PDB entry 5UH9 | X-ray diffraction, 4.40 A resolution (low resolution: residue-level contacts below are approximate; hydrogen-bond / salt-bridge calls are withheld) | chains D and H of the 9 polymer chains in the assembly

[Chain D]
Molecule: DNA-directed RNA polymerase subunit beta'
Source organism: Mycobacterium tuberculosis (strain ATCC 25618 / H37Rv)
Notes: EC 2.7.7.6
Reference sequence: P9WGY7 (RPOC_MYCTU); residues 1-1316 here = UniProt positions 1-1316
Amino-acid sequence (1316 residues; row label = number of the first residue in the row):
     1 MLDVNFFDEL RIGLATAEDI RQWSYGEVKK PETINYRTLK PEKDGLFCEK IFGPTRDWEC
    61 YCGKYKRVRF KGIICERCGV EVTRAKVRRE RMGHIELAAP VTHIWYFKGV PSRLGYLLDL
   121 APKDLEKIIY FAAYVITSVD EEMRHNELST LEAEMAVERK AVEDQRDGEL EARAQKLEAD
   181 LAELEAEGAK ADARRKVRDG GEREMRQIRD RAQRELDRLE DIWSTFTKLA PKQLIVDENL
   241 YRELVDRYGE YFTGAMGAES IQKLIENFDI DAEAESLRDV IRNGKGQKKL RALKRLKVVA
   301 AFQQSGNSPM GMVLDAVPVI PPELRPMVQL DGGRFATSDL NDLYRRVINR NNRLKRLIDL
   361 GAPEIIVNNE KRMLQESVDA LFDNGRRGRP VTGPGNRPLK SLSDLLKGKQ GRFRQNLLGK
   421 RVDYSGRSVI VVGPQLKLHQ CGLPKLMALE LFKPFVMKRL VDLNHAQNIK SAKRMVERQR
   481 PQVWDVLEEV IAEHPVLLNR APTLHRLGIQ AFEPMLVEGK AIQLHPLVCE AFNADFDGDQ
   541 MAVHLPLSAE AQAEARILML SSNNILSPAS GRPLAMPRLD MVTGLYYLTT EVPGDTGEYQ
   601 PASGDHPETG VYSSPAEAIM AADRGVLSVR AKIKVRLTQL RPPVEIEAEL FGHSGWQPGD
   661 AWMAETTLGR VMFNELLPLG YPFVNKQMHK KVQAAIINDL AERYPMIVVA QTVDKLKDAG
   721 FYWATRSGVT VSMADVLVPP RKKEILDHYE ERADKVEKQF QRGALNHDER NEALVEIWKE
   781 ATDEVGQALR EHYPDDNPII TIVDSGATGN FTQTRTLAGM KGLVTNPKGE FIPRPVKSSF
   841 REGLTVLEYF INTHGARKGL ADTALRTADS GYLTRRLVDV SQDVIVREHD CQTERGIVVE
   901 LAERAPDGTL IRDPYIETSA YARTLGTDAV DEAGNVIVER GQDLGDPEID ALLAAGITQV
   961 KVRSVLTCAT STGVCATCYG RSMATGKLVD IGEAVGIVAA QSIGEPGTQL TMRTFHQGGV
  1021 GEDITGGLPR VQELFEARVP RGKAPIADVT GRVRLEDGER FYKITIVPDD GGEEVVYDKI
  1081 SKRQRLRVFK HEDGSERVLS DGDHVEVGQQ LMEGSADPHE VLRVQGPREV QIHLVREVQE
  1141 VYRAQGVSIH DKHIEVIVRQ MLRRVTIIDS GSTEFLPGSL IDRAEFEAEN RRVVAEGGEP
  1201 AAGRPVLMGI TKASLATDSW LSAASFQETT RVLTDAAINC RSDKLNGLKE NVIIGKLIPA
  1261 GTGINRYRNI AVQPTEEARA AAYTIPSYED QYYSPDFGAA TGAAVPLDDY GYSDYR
Disordered / not traced: 1-2, 1012-1025, 1282-1316
Metal / ion sites: Zn2+ site 1: Cys60, Cys62, Cys75, Cys78; Mg2+: Asp535, Asp537, Asp539 (shared with 1 residue of chain I); Zn2+ site 2: Cys891, Cys968, Cys975, Cys978
UniProt features mapped onto this chain:
  - binding site (Zn(2+)): Cys60, Cys62, Cys75, Cys78, Cys891, Cys968, Cys975, Cys978
  - binding site (Mg(2+)): Asp535, Asp537, Asp539

[Chain H]
Molecule: 23-nt DNA strand
Sequence (23 nucleotides; numbered 1 to 23; the number before each row is that of its first residue):
     1 TATAATGGGA GCTGTCACGG ATG

[Interface between chain D and chain H]
Pairs across the interface (5; chain D residue first):
  Tyr116(D) with DA21(H)
  Lys294(D) with DA21(H)
  Arg389(D) with DC12(H)
  Arg1038(D) with DC18(H); DG19(H)
Interface residues without a listed pair, chain D (6 interface residues in all): Pro111, Arg291
Interface residues without a listed pair, chain H (6 interface residues in all): DG11, DT22

[In short]
The chain D/chain H interface involves 6 residues from each chain. Cys60(D), Cys62(D), Cys75(D) and Cys78(D)
form the Zn2+ site 1. Asp535(D), Asp537(D) and Asp539(D) coordinate Mg2+. UniProt lists 8 Zn2+-binding
residues and 3 Mg2+-binding residues on chain D.
Chain D is DNA-directed RNA polymerase subunit beta' (Mycobacterium tuberculosis (strain ATCC 25618 / H37Rv))
and chain H is a 23-nt DNA strand; the structure, Crystal structure of Mycobacterium tuberculosis
transcription initiation complex containing 2nt RNA, was determined by X-ray diffraction (same publication as
5UH5, 5UH6, 5UH8, 5UHA, 5UHB, 5UHC and 4 further entries).
